PDB entry 5TDU | X-ray diffraction, 1.74 A resolution | chains A and B of the 4 polymer chains in the assembly

== Chain A ==
Name: Toluene-4-monooxygenase system protein A
Source organism: Pseudomonas mendocina
Notes: EC 1.14.13.-
Reference sequence: Q00456 (TMOA_PSEME); residues 1-493 here = UniProt positions 1-493
Sequence (493 residues; each row starts with the number of its first residue):
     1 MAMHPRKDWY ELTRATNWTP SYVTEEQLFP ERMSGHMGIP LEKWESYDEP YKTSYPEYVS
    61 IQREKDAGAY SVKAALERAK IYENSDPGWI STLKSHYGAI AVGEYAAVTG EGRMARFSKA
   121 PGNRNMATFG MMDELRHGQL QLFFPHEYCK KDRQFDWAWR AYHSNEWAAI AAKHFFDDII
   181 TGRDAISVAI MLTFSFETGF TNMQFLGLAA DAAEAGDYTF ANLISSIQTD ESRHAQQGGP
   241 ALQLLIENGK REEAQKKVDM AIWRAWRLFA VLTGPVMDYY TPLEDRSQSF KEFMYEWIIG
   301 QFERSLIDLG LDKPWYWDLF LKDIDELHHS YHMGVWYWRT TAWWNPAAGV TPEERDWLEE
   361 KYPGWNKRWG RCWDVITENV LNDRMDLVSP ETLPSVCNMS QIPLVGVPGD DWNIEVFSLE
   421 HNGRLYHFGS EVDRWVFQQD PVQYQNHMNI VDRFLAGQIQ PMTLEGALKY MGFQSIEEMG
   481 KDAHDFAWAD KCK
Not modelled in the structure: 1, 492-493
Differences from the reference sequence: conflict Trp336 (Leu in Q00456), Tyr337 (Asp in Q00456)
Bound ions: Fe ion site 1: Glu104, Glu134, His137 (together with P-cresol); Fe ion site 2: Glu134, Glu197, Glu231, His234 (together with P-cresol)
Residues lining bound ligands: P-cresol (PCR): Ile100, Gly103, Glu104, Ala107, Glu134, His137, Phe176, Ile180, Phe196, Glu197, Thr201, Phe205, Glu231, His234

== Chain B ==
Name: Toluene-4-monooxygenase system protein E
Source organism: Pseudomonas mendocina
Notes: EC 1.14.13.-
Reference sequence: Q00460 (TMOE_PSEME); residues 1-308 here = UniProt positions 1-308
Sequence (308 residues; each row starts with the number of its first residue):
     1 MSFESKKPMR TWSHLAEMRK KPSEYDIVSR KLHYSTNNPD SPWELSPDSP MNLWYKQYRN
    61 ASPLKHDNWD AFTDPDQLVY RTYNLMQDGQ ESYVQSLFDQ FNEREHDQMV REGWEHTMAR
   121 CYSPLRYLFH CLQMSSAYVQ QMAPASTISN CCILQTADSL RWLTHTAYRT HELSLTYPDA
   181 GLGEHERELW EKEPGWQGLR ELMEKQLTAF DWGEAFVSLN LVVKPMIVES IFKPLQQQAW
   241 ENNDTLLPLL IDSQLKDAER HSRWSKALVK HALENPDNHA VIEGWIEKWR PLADRAAEAY
   301 LSMLSSDI
Not modelled in the structure: 1, 307-308

== Interface between chain A and chain B ==
Residue-residue contacts (194):
  Ala2(A) - Asp99(B)  hydrogen bond (backbone-side chain)
  Ala2(A) - Asn102(B)  hydrogen bond (backbone-side chain)
  Ala2(A) - Glu103(B)  hydrogen bond (backbone-side chain)
  Met3(A) - Gln95(B)
  Met3(A) - Asp99(B)
  Met3(A) - Tyr168(B)
  His4(A) - Asn102(B)
  His4(A) - Tyr168(B)  hydrogen bond (backbone-side chain)
  His4(A) - Glu172(B)  salt bridge
  His4(A) - Leu175(B)
  Asp8(A) - His171(B)  hydrogen bond (backbone-side chain)
  Trp9(A) - Thr164(B)
  Trp9(A) - Tyr168(B)
  Trp9(A) - His171(B)
  Leu12(A) - Arg126(B)
  Leu12(A) - Ala167(B)
  Leu12(A) - His171(B)
  Leu12(A) - Gly183(B)
  Thr13(A) - Leu163(B)
  Thr13(A) - Ala167(B)
  Ala15(A) - Arg126(B)  hydrogen bond (backbone-side chain)
  Ala15(A) - Tyr127(B)  hydrogen bond (backbone-side chain)
  Thr16(A) - Tyr127(B)
  Thr16(A) - His130(B)  hydrogen bond
  Asn17(A) - Tyr127(B)
  Asn17(A) - Arg187(B)
  Trp18(A) - Cys131(B)  hydrophobic
  Trp18(A) - Arg187(B)
  Trp18(A) - Trp190(B)
  Trp18(A) - Glu191(B)
  Trp18(A) - Arg200(B)
  Trp18(A) - Glu204(B)  hydrogen bond
  Thr19(A) - Arg187(B)  hydrogen bond
  Thr19(A) - Glu191(B)  hydrogen bond (backbone-side chain)
  Thr19(A) - Arg200(B)  hydrogen bond (backbone-side chain)
  Pro20(A) - Arg200(B)
  Pro20(A) - Glu204(B)
  Ser21(A) - Arg200(B)  hydrogen bond
  Ser21(A) - Glu204(B)  hydrogen bond (backbone-side chain)
  Tyr22(A) - Gln197(B)  hydrogen bond
  Tyr22(A) - Arg200(B)
  Tyr22(A) - Glu201(B)
  Tyr22(A) - Glu204(B)  hydrogen bond (backbone-side chain)
  Val23(A) - Glu204(B)  hydrogen bond (backbone-side chain)
  Gln27(A) - Thr208(B)
  Gln27(A) - Phe210(B)
  Leu28(A) - Leu207(B)  hydrophobic
  Arg32(A) - Pro50(B)  hydrogen bond (side chain-backbone)
  Arg32(A) - Leu53(B)
  Arg32(A) - Trp54(B)
  Met33(A) - Met51(B)  hydrophobic
  Met33(A) - Trp54(B)
  Glu45(A) - Arg187(B)  salt bridge
  Tyr55(A) - Tyr83(B)  hydrogen bond
  Tyr55(A) - Gln87(B)  hydrogen bond
  Tyr55(A) - Ala157(B)
  Tyr55(A) - Asp158(B)
  Tyr55(A) - Arg161(B)
  Pro56(A) - Glu91(B)
  Pro56(A) - Gln95(B)
  Tyr58(A) - Tyr80(B)  hydrogen bond
  Val59(A) - Asn84(B)
  Val59(A) - Asp88(B)
  Ser60(A) - Asp88(B)
  Gln62(A) - Tyr80(B)  hydrogen bond
  Gln62(A) - Asn84(B)
  Arg63(A) - Leu85(B)
  Arg63(A) - Asp88(B)  salt bridge
  Asp66(A) - Tyr80(B)
  Asp66(A) - Arg81(B)
  Tyr70(A) - Arg81(B)
  Val102(A) - Leu32(B)
  Val102(A) - Tyr34(B)  hydrophobic
  Tyr105(A) - Leu32(B)  hydrophobic
  Tyr105(A) - His33(B)
  Tyr105(A) - Ser146(B)  hydrogen bond (side chain-backbone)
  Tyr105(A) - Ser149(B)
  Tyr105(A) - Asn150(B)  hydrogen bond
  Ala106(A) - Tyr34(B)
  Val108(A) - Gln140(B)
  Val108(A) - Ile153(B)  hydrophobic
  Thr109(A) - Tyr55(B)
  Thr109(A) - Gln140(B)  hydrogen bond
  Gly112(A) - Gln140(B)
  Gly112(A) - Gln141(B)  hydrogen bond (backbone-side chain)
  Arg113(A) - Met51(B)
  Arg113(A) - Tyr55(B)  hydrogen bond
  Arg113(A) - Gln141(B)  hydrogen bond
  Ala115(A) - Met134(B)
  Ala115(A) - Ala137(B)  hydrophobic
  Arg116(A) - Met134(B)
  Arg116(A) - Gln141(B)
  Arg116(A) - Leu207(B)  hydrogen bond (side chain-backbone)
  Arg116(A) - Phe210(B)
  Phe117(A) - Tyr138(B)  hydrophobic
  Phe117(A) - Gln141(B)
  Arg124(A) - His130(B)  hydrogen bond
  Arg124(A) - Gln133(B)
  Arg124(A) - Met134(B)
  Asn125(A) - His130(B)
  Asn125(A) - Gln133(B)  hydrogen bond
  Asn125(A) - Leu160(B)
  Thr128(A) - Gln133(B)  hydrogen bond
  Thr128(A) - Thr156(B)
  Thr128(A) - Leu160(B)
  Phe129(A) - Leu160(B)  hydrophobic
  Met131(A) - Gln140(B)
  Met131(A) - Thr156(B)
  Met132(A) - Tyr80(B)
  Met132(A) - Tyr83(B)  hydrophobic
  Met132(A) - Ile153(B)  hydrophobic
  Met132(A) - Leu154(B)  hydrophobic
  Met132(A) - Ala157(B)  hydrophobic
  Leu135(A) - Asn150(B)
  Leu135(A) - Ile153(B)  hydrophobic
  Arg136(A) - Tyr80(B)
  Gln139(A) - Val28(B)
  Gln139(A) - Ser29(B)
  Gln139(A) - Val79(B)
  Gln139(A) - Tyr80(B)  hydrogen bond (side chain-backbone)
  Gln139(A) - Asn150(B)
  Leu142(A) - Trp12(B)
  Leu142(A) - Val28(B)
  Leu142(A) - Leu32(B)  hydrophobic
  Phe143(A) - Val28(B)  hydrophobic
  His146(A) - Arg10(B)
  His146(A) - Thr11(B)  hydrogen bond
  His146(A) - Trp12(B)
  His146(A) - Ile27(B)
  Cys149(A) - Pro8(B)
  Cys149(A) - Met9(B)
  Cys149(A) - Trp12(B)  hydrophobic
  Lys150(A) - Pro8(B)
  Lys150(A) - Met9(B)  hydrogen bond (backbone-backbone)
  Lys151(A) - Pro8(B)
  Arg153(A) - Lys6(B)
  Arg153(A) - Lys7(B)  hydrogen bond (side chain-backbone)
  Arg153(A) - Pro8(B)
  Arg153(A) - Met9(B)
  Phe155(A) - Trp12(B)
  Asp156(A) - Met9(B)
  Asp156(A) - Trp12(B)
  Asp156(A) - Ser13(B)  hydrogen bond (side chain-backbone)
  Ala158(A) - Trp12(B)  hydrophobic
  Trp159(A) - Trp12(B)  hydrophobic
  Trp159(A) - Ser13(B)
  Trp159(A) - His14(B)
  Trp159(A) - Arg30(B)  hydrogen bond (side chain-backbone)
  Trp159(A) - Lys31(B)  hydrogen bond (side chain-backbone)
  Trp159(A) - Leu32(B)
  Tyr162(A) - Tyr34(B)
  His163(A) - Lys31(B)  hydrogen bond (side chain-backbone)
  His163(A) - Asn37(B)  hydrogen bond
  Lys173(A) - Tyr34(B)
  Lys173(A) - Glu44(B)
  His174(A) - Glu44(B)
  His174(A) - Leu45(B)
  Asp177(A) - Tyr34(B)  hydrogen bond
  Asp177(A) - Trp43(B)
  Asp177(A) - Glu44(B)  hydrogen bond (side chain-backbone)
  Asp177(A) - Leu45(B)
  Asp178(A) - Leu45(B)
  Thr181(A) - Trp43(B)
  Thr181(A) - Met51(B)
  Gly182(A) - Met51(B)
  Arg183(A) - Met51(B)
  Val442(A) - Ser46(B)
  Val442(A) - Ser49(B)
  Gln443(A) - Leu45(B)
  Gln443(A) - Ser46(B)  hydrogen bond (backbone-backbone)
  Gln443(A) - Ser49(B)
  Gln443(A) - Pro50(B)
  Tyr444(A) - Ser46(B)
  Gln445(A) - Ser46(B)
  Asn446(A) - Ser46(B)  hydrogen bond (backbone-side chain)
  Asn446(A) - Pro47(B)
  Asn446(A) - Asp48(B)  hydrogen bond
  His447(A) - Glu44(B)  salt bridge
  His447(A) - Leu45(B)
  His447(A) - Ser46(B)
  Arg453(A) - Glu44(B)  salt bridge
  Glu465(A) - Ser2(B)
  Glu465(A) - Phe3(B)
  Leu468(A) - Phe3(B)  hydrophobic
  Lys469(A) - Ser2(B)  hydrogen bond (side chain-backbone)
  Lys469(A) - Phe3(B)
  Phe473(A) - Phe3(B)
  Gln474(A) - Lys6(B)  hydrogen bond (backbone-side chain)
  Ser475(A) - Glu4(B)
  Ser475(A) - Lys6(B)
  Ile476(A) - Glu4(B)  hydrogen bond (backbone-backbone)
  Glu477(A) - Ser5(B)  hydrogen bond
  Glu477(A) - Lys6(B)  hydrogen bond (side chain-backbone)
  Met479(A) - Phe3(B)  hydrophobic
Also at the interface, not in a pair above, chain A (93 interface residues in all): Phe29, Pro30, Asp133, Pro145, Asp152, Arg160, Ile170, Asp184
Also at the interface, not in a pair above, chain B (90 interface residues in all): Glu24, Phe98, Met142, Thr170, Lys205

== Summary ==
93 residues of chain A face 90 of chain B across their interface, with 51 hydrogen bonds and 5 salt bridges.
Among the polar pairs are His4(A)-Glu172(B), Glu45(A)-Arg187(B) and Arg63(A)-Asp88(B). Bound to chain A:
P-cresol.
Chain A is Toluene-4-monooxygenase system protein A and chain B is Toluene-4-monooxygenase system protein E,
both from Pseudomonas mendocina; the structure, Toluene 4-monooxygenase (T4moHD) bound to product after
turnover in crystal, was determined by X-ray diffraction, deposited together with 5TDS, 5TDT and 5TDV.
